1PDN - chains B and C of the 3 polymer chains in the assembly; structure by X-ray diffraction, 2.50 A resolution.

== Chain B ==
Molecule: 15-nt DNA strand
Sequence (15 nucleotides; each row starts with the number of its first residue):
    16 TTGTCAACCG TGACG

== Chain C ==
Molecule: Protein (prd paired)
Organism: Drosophila melanogaster
UniProtKB: P06601 (PRD_DROME); residues 1-128 here correspond to UniProt positions 27-154 (UniProt number = residue number + 26)
Amino-acid sequence (128 residues; each row starts with the number of its first residue):
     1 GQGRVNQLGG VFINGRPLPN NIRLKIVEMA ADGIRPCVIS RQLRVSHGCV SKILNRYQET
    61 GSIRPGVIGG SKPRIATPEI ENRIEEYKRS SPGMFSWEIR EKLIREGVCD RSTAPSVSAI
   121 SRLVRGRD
Disordered / not traced: 1, 125-128
Curated features (UniProtKB/Swiss-Prot):
  - DNA-binding region: Gly-1 to Arg-127 (Paired)

== Chain B / chain C interface ==
Contacting residue pairs (28):
  DA22(B) / Gly-69(C)  base contact
  DC23(B) / Gly-66(C)  phosphate contact
  DC23(B) / Val-67(C)  sugar contact
  DC23(B) / Ile-68(C)  sugar contact
  DC24(B) / Gly-15(C)  sugar contact
  DC24(B) / Arg-16(C)  sugar contact
  DC24(B) / Pro-17(C)  phosphate contact
  DC24(B) / Lys-52(C)  salt bridge to the phosphate
  DC24(B) / Arg-56(C)  salt bridge to the phosphate
  DC24(B) / Pro-65(C)  phosphate contact
  DC24(B) / Gly-66(C)  hydrogen bond to the phosphate
  DG25(B) / Phe-12(C)  phosphate contact
  DG25(B) / Arg-16(C)  sugar contact
  DG25(B) / Pro-17(C)  phosphate contact
  DG25(B) / Leu-18(C)  hydrogen bond to the phosphate
  DG25(B) / Arg-23(C)  salt bridge to the phosphate
  DG25(B) / Cys-49(C)  sugar contact
  DG25(B) / Lys-52(C)  salt bridge to the phosphate
  DT26(B) / Asn-6(C)  hydrogen bond to the phosphate
  DT26(B) / Phe-12(C)  sugar contact
  DT26(B) / Val-45(C)  phosphate contact
  DT26(B) / Ser-46(C)  hydrogen bond to the phosphate
  DT26(B) / Gly-48(C)  base contact
  DT26(B) / Cys-49(C)  phosphate contact
  DG27(B) / Asn-6(C)  phosphate contact
  DG27(B) / Gln-7(C)  hydrogen bond to the phosphate
  DA28(B) / Gln-7(C)  hydrogen bond to the phosphate
  DA28(B) / His-47(C)  base contact
Interface residues without a listed pair, chain B (8 interface residues in all): DC29

== In short ==
8 residues of chain B and 20 residues of chain C are in contact; the contacts include 6 hydrogen bonds and 4
salt bridges. Polar contacts include DC24(B)/Gly-66(C), DG25(B)/Leu-18(C) and DT26(B)/Asn-6(C). From UniProt:
a DNA-binding region on chain C.
Here chain B is a 15-nt DNA strand and chain C is Protein (prd paired) (Drosophila melanogaster). Entry 1PDN
(Crystal structure of a paired domain-DNA complex at 2.5 angstroms resolution reveals structural basis for pax
...) was determined by X-ray diffraction.
